Entry 3GW0 (X-ray diffraction, 2.00 A resolution); this record covers chain A.

# Chain A
Molecule: Uroporphyrinogen decarboxylase
Organism: Homo sapiens
Notes: EC 4.1.1.37
UniProtKB: P06132 (DCUP_HUMAN); numbering as in UniProt (aligned over 1-367)
Amino-acid sequence (367 residues; each row starts with the number of its first residue):
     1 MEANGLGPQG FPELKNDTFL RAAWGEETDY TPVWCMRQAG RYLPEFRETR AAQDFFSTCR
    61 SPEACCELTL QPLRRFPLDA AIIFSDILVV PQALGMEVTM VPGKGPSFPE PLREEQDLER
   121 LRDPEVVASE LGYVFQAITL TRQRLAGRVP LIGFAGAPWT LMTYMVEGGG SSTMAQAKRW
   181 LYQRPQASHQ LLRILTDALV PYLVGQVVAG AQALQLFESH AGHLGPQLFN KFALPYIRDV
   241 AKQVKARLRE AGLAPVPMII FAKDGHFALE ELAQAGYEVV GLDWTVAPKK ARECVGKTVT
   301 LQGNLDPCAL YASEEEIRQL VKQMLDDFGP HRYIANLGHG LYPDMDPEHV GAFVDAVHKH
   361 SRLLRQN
Unresolved in the structure: 1-10, 367
Differences from the reference sequence: engineered mutation Arg318 (Gly in P06132)
Swiss-Prot annotation at these positions:
  - binding site (coproporphyrinogen I): Arg37, Ala39, Arg41, Arg50, Asp86, Tyr164, Ser219, His339
  - binding site (coproporphyrinogen III): Arg37, Ala39, Arg41, Asp86, Tyr164, Ser219, His339
  - site: Asp86 (Transition state stabilizer)
  - modified residue: Met1 (N-acetylmethionine)
What the authors report for this chain:
  - disease-associated variants - G318R: unchanged catalytic activity
  - disease-associated variants - D306Y: abolished expression
  - mutagenesis - D306K: abolished expression
  - mutagenesis - D306A: decreased stability
  - disease-associated variants - G318R: decreased stability
  - mutagenesis - G318R: unchanged catalytic activity
  - self-association interface (contacts with another copy of this molecule); pairs are residue here / residue on that copy: Tyr182-Asp306 (hydrogen bond)

# In short
UniProt lists 8 coproporphyrinogen I-binding residues and 7 coproporphyrinogen III-binding residues. From the
paper: D306Y and D306K abolish expression; a self-association interface involving Tyr182; 4 substitutions were
tested in all.
Chain A is Uroporphyrinogen decarboxylase (Homo sapiens); the structure, UROD mutant G318R, was determined by
X-ray diffraction, deposited together with 3GW3.
